PDB entry 5VY8 | electron microscopy, 5.60 A resolution (low resolution: residue-level contacts below are approximate; hydrogen-bond / salt-bridge calls are withheld) | chains D and E of the 6 polymer chains in the assembly

Chain D (and E):
Name: Heat shock protein 104
Source organism: Saccharomyces cerevisiae (strain ATCC 204508 / S288c)
Notes: chain E of this document is another copy of the same molecule, construct and numbering; everything in this record applies to it too
UniProtKB: P31539 (HS104_YEAST); the author numbering skips numbers that UniProt does not, so the offset changes along the chain: 1-859 = UniProt 1-859; 862-910 = UniProt 860-908
Chain sequence (908 residues; numbered 1 to 910; 2 numbers in that range are skipped by the numbering (no residue carries them; nothing is unmodelled there); the number before each row is that of its first residue):
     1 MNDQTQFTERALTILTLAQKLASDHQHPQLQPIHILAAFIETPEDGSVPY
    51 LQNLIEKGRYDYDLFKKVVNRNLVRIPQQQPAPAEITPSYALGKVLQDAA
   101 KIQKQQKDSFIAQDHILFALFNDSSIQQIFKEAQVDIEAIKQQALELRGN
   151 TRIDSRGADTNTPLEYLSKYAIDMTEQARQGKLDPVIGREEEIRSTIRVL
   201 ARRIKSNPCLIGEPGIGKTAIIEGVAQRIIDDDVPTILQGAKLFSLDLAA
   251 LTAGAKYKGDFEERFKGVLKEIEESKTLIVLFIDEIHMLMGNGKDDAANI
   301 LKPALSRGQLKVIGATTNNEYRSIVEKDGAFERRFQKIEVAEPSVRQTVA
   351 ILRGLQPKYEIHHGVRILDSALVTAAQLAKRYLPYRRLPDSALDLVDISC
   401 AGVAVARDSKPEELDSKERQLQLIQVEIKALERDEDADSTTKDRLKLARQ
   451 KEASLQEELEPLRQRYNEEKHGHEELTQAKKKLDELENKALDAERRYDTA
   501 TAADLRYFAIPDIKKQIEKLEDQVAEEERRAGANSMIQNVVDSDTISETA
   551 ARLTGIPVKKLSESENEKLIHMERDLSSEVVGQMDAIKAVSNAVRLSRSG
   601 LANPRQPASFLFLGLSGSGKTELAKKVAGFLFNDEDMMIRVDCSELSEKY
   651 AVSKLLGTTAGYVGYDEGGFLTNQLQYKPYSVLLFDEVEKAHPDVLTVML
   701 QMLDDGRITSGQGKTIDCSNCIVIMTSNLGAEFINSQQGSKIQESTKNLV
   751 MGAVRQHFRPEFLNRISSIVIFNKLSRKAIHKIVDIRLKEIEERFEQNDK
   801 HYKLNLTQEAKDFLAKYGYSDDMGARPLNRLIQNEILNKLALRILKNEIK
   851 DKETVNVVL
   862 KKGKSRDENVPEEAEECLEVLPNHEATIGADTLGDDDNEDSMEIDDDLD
Not modelled in the structure: 1-165, 862-873, 885-910
Ligand contacts:
  - ADP (adenosine-5'-diphosphate), molecule 1: Val186, Pro214, Gly215, Ile216, Gly217, Lys218, Thr219, Ala220, Ile221, Glu285, Ile351, Leu355, Pro389, Asp390, Leu393
  - ADP, molecule 2: Glu579, Val580, Val581, Leu615, Ser616, Gly617, Ser618, Gly619, Lys620, Thr621, Glu622, Leu775, Ile783, Arg787, Ala825, Arg826, Asn829
UniProt features mapped onto this chain:
  - region: Asp907 to Asp910 (Interaction surface for TPR repeats)
  - motif: Asn773 to Lys789 (Nuclear localization signal)
  - binding site (ATP): Gly212 to Thr219, Gly614 to Thr621
  - modified residue: Met1 (N-acetylmethionine), Ser206 (Phosphoserine), Ser306 (Phosphoserine), Thr499 (Phosphothreonine), Ser535 (Phosphoserine)
  - cross-link (Glycyl lysine isopeptide (Lys-Gly)): Lys442 (interchain with G-Cter in ubiquitin), Lys620 (interchain with G-Cter in ubiquitin)
What the authors report for this chain:
  - mutagenesis - N728A (Kd 33nM): increased binding to ATP
  - mutagenesis - T317A (Kd > 2muM): unchanged binding to ATP
  - mutagenesis - T317A (Kd 1.4muM): decreased binding to ATPgammaS
  - mutagenesis - N728A (Kd 16-20nM): unchanged binding to ATPgammaS

Interface between chain D and chain E:
Residue-residue contacts (77; chain D residue first):
  Arg198(D) with Ile398(E); Ala401(E); Gly402(E); Val405(E); Arg552(E)
  Ala201(D) with His363(E)
  Arg202(D) with His363(E); Asp394(E); Asp397(E); Ile398(E); Ala401(E)
  Arg203(D) with His362(E); Asp397(E)
  Ile204(D) with Tyr359(E); His362(E); Asp397(E)
  Lys205(D) with Asp390(E); Asp394(E); Asp397(E)
  Asp232(D) with Asp408(E)
  Asp233(D) with Asp408(E)
  Val234(D) with Asp408(E)
  Pro235(D) with Ala404(E); Asp408(E)
  Ile237(D) with His362(E)
  Asp296(D) with Ala253(E)
  Ile300(D) with Leu248(E); Ala249(E); Thr252(E); Ala253(E)
  Glu487(D) with Gln422(E)
  Glu494(D) with Glu418(E); Leu421(E); Arg463(E)
  Arg495(D) with Pro411(E); Asp415(E)
  Tyr497(D) with Arg463(E); Asn467(E)
  Arg506(D) with Glu418(E); Gln422(E); Gln425(E); Val426(E)
  Tyr507(D) with Gln425(E); Ile428(E); Lys429(E)
  Phe508(D) with Lys429(E)
  Ile510(D) with Gln422(E); Val426(E)
  Pro511(D) with Val426(E)
  Asn566(D) with Leu845(E)
  Leu569(D) with Leu845(E)
  Ile570(D) with Leu845(E)
  Asn592(D) with Asn838(E)
  Arg595(D) with Leu842(E); Leu845(E)
  Leu596(D) with Leu837(E); Asn838(E)
  Ser599(D) with Glu796(E); Ala841(E)
  Gly600(D) with Glu796(E)
  Leu601(D) with Phe795(E); Leu837(E); Leu840(E); Ala841(E)
  Glu648(D) with Lys649(E)
  Tyr662(D) with Tyr665(E)
  Arg759(D) with Asp642(E); Ser644(E); Glu645(E)
  Glu761(D) with Arg640(E)
  Leu763(D) with Arg830(E)
  Asn764(D) with Arg826(E); Arg830(E)
  Arg765(D) with Arg830(E)
  Ile766(D) with Arg830(E)
  Ser767(D) with Arg830(E); Gln833(E)
Other interface residues (no listed pair), chain D (49 interface residues in all): Arg194, Ile197, Thr236, Leu301, Gln336, Ala490, Leu491, Lys514, Pro693
Other interface residues (no listed pair), chain E (54 interface residues in all): Tyr170, Lys358, Ile361, Arg386, Leu393, Arg407, Ala430, Glu452, Lys846

Overview:
49 residues of chain D face 54 of chain E across their interface. Chain D binds ADP. From UniProt: 16
ATP-binding residues on chain D. From the paper: N728A of chain D increases binding to ATP; T317A of chain D
reduces binding to ATPgammaS.
Chain D and chain E are both Heat shock protein 104 (Saccharomyces cerevisiae (strain ATCC 204508 / S288c));
the structure, S. cerevisiae Hsp104-ADP complex, was determined by electron microscopy (same publication as
5VY9, 5VJH and 5VYA).
